6YDI - chains D and G of the 4 polymer chains in the assembly; structure by X-ray diffraction, 1.95 A resolution.

# Chain D
Name: Methane monooxygenase component A alpha chain
From: Methylosinus trichosporium OB3b
Notes: EC 1.14.13.25
Reference sequence: P27353 (MEMA_METTR); numbering as in UniProt (aligned over 1-526)
Amino-acid sequence (526 residues; row label = number of the first residue in the row):
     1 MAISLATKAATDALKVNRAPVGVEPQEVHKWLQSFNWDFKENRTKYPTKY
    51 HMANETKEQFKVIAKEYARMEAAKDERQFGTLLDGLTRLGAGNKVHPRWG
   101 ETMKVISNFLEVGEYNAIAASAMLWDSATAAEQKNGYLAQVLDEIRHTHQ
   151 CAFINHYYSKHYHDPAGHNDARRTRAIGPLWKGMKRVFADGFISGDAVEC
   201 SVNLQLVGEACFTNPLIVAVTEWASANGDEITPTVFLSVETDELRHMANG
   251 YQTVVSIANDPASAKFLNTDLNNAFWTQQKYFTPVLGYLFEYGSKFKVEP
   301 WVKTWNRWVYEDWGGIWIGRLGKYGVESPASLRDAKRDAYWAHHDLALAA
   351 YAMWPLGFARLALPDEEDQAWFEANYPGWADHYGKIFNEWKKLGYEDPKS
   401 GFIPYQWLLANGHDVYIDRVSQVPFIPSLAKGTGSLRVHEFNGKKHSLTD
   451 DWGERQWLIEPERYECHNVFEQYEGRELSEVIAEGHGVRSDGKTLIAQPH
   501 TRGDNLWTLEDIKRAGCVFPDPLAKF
Disordered / not traced: 1-15
Ion coordination: Fe2+ site 1: Glu114, Glu144, His147, Glu243; Fe2+ site 2: Glu144, Glu209, Glu243, His246
UniProt features mapped onto this chain:
  - active site: Cys151
  - binding site (Fe cation): Glu114, Glu144, His147, Glu209, Glu243, His246
Reported in the primary citation:
  - conformationally variable residues (side-chain flip): Glu243
  - Fe2+ coordination: Glu144, Glu209, Glu243

# Chain G
Name: Methane monooxygenase regulatory protein B
From: Methylosinus trichosporium OB3b
Reference sequence: P27356 (MMOB_METTR); residue numbers follow UniProt; this construct covers 1-138
Amino-acid sequence (138 residues; each row starts with the number of its first residue):
     1 MSSAHNAYNAGIMQKTGKAFADEFFAEENQVVHESNAVVLVLMKSDEIDA
    51 IIEDIVLKGGKAKNPSIVVEDKAGFWWIKADGAIEIDAAEAGELLGKPFS
   101 VYDLLINVSSTVGRAYTLGTKFTITSELMGLDRALTDI
Disordered / not traced: 1-2

# Interface between chain D and chain G
Pairs across the interface (116):
  Gln26(D) with Tyr102(G); Gly119(G), hydrogen bond (side chain-backbone); Ile138(G)
  Lys30(D) with Asp137(G); Ile138(G), hydrogen bond (side chain-backbone)
  Lys57(D) with Leu135(G); Asp137(G), salt bridge
  Gln59(D) with Ala115(G), hydrogen bond (side chain-backbone); Tyr116(G); Thr117(G), hydrogen bond (backbone-backbone); Leu135(G)
  Phe60(D) with Ala115(G); Thr117(G)
  Lys61(D) with Tyr102(G), hydrogen bond (backbone-side chain); Thr117(G); Leu118(G); Thr136(G), hydrogen bond (side chain-backbone); Asp137(G), salt bridge
  Glu66(D) with Tyr102(G)
  Arg69(D) with Ser100(G); Tyr102(G); Asp103(G), salt bridge
  Met70(D) with Tyr102(G)
  Ala73(D) with Ile106(G), hydrophobic
  Lys74(D) with Leu105(G); Ile106(G)
  Arg77(D) with Ser45(G); Glu47(G), salt bridge; Asn107(G)
  Asn214(D) with Ser110(G), hydrogen bond; Val112(G)
  Val218(D) with Phe75(G)
  Thr221(D) with Phe75(G)
  Glu222(D) with Lys72(G)
  Leu237(D) with Met43(G); Gly74(G); Ser109(G), hydrogen bond (backbone-side chain)
  Glu240(D) with Ser109(G)
  Thr241(D) with Met43(G); Leu105(G); Ile106(G); Val108(G); Ser109(G)
  Leu244(D) with Val108(G); Ser109(G); Ser110(G); Thr111(G)
  Met247(D) with Ser110(G); Thr111(G)
  Tyr251(D) with Arg114(G); Leu128(G); Met129(G), hydrogen bond (side chain-backbone); Leu131(G)
  Val255(D) with Gly130(G)
  Ala258(D) with Leu131(G), hydrophobic
  Glu299(D) with Tyr8(G), hydrogen bond
  Val302(D) with Phe20(G), hydrophobic; Phe24(G), hydrophobic
  Lys303(D) with Met13(G), hydrogen bond (side chain-backbone); Lys15(G), hydrogen bond (side chain-backbone); Thr16(G); Phe20(G)
  Asn306(D) with Ile12(G); Met13(G); Phe24(G)
  Arg307(D) with Tyr8(G), hydrogen bond (side chain-backbone); Met13(G); Lys79(G)
  Trp308(D) with Tyr8(G); Val41(G), hydrophobic; Trp77(G)
  Tyr310(D) with Asn29(G), hydrogen bond (side chain-backbone); Val31(G), hydrogen bond (side chain-backbone); His33(G), hydrogen bond
  Glu311(D) with Ile12(G)
  Asp312(D) with Val39(G); Lys79(G), salt bridge; Val112(G)
  Gly314(D) with Val32(G)
  Gly315(D) with His33(G); Glu34(G); Ser35(G), hydrogen bond (backbone-backbone)
  Ile316(D) with Ala37(G); Val112(G); Gly113(G); Arg114(G), hydrogen bond (backbone-side chain)
  Trp317(D) with Val112(G); Gly113(G); Arg114(G)
  Gly319(D) with Glu34(G)
  Arg320(D) with Glu34(G), salt bridge; Ser35(G); Arg114(G); Ser126(G), hydrogen bond (side chain-backbone); Glu127(G); Leu128(G)
  Lys323(D) with Asp132(G), salt bridge
  Tyr324(D) with Leu131(G); Asp132(G), hydrogen bond
  Ser328(D) with Val31(G); Val32(G), hydrogen bond (side chain-backbone)
  Leu332(D) with Gln30(G); Val31(G), hydrophobic; Val32(G)
  Arg333(D) with Glu27(G), salt bridge; Gln30(G)
  Lys336(D) with Phe24(G), hydrogen bond (side chain-backbone); Phe25(G); Asn29(G), hydrogen bond (side chain-backbone); Gln30(G)
  Arg337(D) with Phe25(G)
  Tyr340(D) with Ala21(G); Phe25(G), hydrophobic
  Ala374(D) with Gly17(G)
  Pro377(D) with Gly17(G); Lys18(G)
Interface residues without a listed pair, chain D (61 interface residues in all): Pro25, Glu27, Glu58, Val62, Glu132, Ser238, Thr304, Trp305, Trp313, Ile318, Leu321, Ala339
Interface residues without a listed pair, chain G (65 interface residues in all): Ala7, Gln14, Glu28, Val38, Val101, Phe122

# Summary
61 residues of chain D face 65 of chain G across their interface, with 23 hydrogen bonds and 8 salt bridges.
Among the polar pairs are Lys57(D)-Asp137(G), Lys61(D)-Asp137(G) and Arg69(D)-Asp103(G). From UniProt:
active-site residue Cys151(D) and 6 Fe cation-binding residues on chain D. From the paper: Fe2+ coordination
by Glu144(D), Glu209(D) and Glu243(D); conformational variability at Glu243(D).
Chain D is Methane monooxygenase component A alpha chain and chain G is Methane monooxygenase regulatory
protein B, both from Methylosinus trichosporium OB3b; the structure, XFEL structure of the Soluble methane
monooxygenase hydroxylase and regulatory subunit complex, from Methylosinus trichosporium OB3b ..., was
determined by X-ray diffraction together with 6YD0, 6YDU and 6YY3 from the same study.
